5FUW - chains A and B; structure by X-ray diffraction, 2.20 A resolution.

== Chain A (and B) ==
Protein: Thymdine kinase
Organism: Trypanosoma brucei
Notes: EC 2.7.1.21; fragment: catalytic domain; chain B of this document is another copy of the same molecule, construct and numbering; everything in this record applies to it too
UniProt: Q38CF2 (Q38CF2_TRYB2); residue numbers follow UniProt; this construct covers 203-384
Sequence (182 residues; row label = number of the first residue in the row):
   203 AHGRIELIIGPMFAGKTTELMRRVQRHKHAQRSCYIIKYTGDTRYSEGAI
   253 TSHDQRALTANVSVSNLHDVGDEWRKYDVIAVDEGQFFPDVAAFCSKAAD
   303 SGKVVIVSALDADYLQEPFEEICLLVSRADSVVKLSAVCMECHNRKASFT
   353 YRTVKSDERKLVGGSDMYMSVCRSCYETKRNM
Unresolved in the structure: 246-259 (chain B: 203, 244-258)
Sequence notes: engineered mutation Asp292 (Gly in Q38CF2)
Ion coordination: Zn2+: Cys341, Cys344, Cys374, Cys377
Ligand contacts: QBT ([(2R,3S,5R)-3-hydroxy-5-[(5S)-5-methyl-2,4-dioxo-1,3-diazinan-1-yl]oxolan-2-yl]methyl dihydrogen phosphate): Met214, Lys218, Asp244, Glu286, Gln288, Phe289, Leu312, Ala314, Asp315, Tyr316, Phe321, Thr352, Arg354, Arg361, Lys362, Leu363, Val364, Gly365, Tyr370
What the authors report for this chain:
  - catalytic residues: Glu286 (proposed by the authors, not directly observed)

== How chain A and chain B interact ==
Pairs across the interface (41):
  His204(A) - Arg347(B)  hydrogen bond
  Ile207(A) - Arg375(B)
  Ile211(A) - Val328(B)  hydrophobic
  Ala301(A) - Arg375(B)
  Asp302(A) - Arg375(B)
  Asp313(A) - Val328(B)
  Asp313(A) - Ser329(B)  hydrogen bond (backbone-side chain)
  Ala314(A) - Ser329(B)
  Gln318(A) - Ser329(B)
  Pro320(A) - Cys325(B)  hydrophobic
  Pro320(A) - Leu326(B)
  Pro320(A) - Ser329(B)
  Cys325(A) - Cys325(B)  disulfide
  Leu326(A) - Pro320(B)
  Val328(A) - Ile211(B)  hydrophobic
  Val328(A) - Asp313(B)
  Val328(A) - Lys336(B)  hydrogen bond (backbone-side chain)
  Ser329(A) - Asp313(B)  hydrogen bond (side chain-backbone)
  Ser329(A) - Ala314(B)
  Ser329(A) - Gln318(B)
  Ser329(A) - Pro320(B)
  Ser329(A) - Phe351(B)
  Arg330(A) - Phe351(B)
  Arg330(A) - Arg375(B)  hydrogen bond (backbone-side chain)
  Ala331(A) - Lys336(B)  hydrogen bond (backbone-side chain)
  Ala331(A) - Ser350(B)
  Asp332(A) - Ser350(B)  hydrogen bond (backbone-side chain)
  Asp332(A) - Arg375(B)  salt bridge
  Val334(A) - Lys336(B)
  Lys336(A) - Val328(B)  hydrogen bond (side chain-backbone)
  Lys336(A) - Ala331(B)  hydrogen bond (side chain-backbone)
  Lys336(A) - Val334(B)
  Arg347(A) - His204(B)
  Ser350(A) - Ala331(B)
  Ser350(A) - Asp332(B)  hydrogen bond (side chain-backbone)
  Phe351(A) - Ser329(B)
  Phe351(A) - Arg330(B)
  Arg375(A) - Ile207(B)
  Arg375(A) - Asp302(B)
  Arg375(A) - Arg330(B)  hydrogen bond (side chain-backbone)
  Arg375(A) - Asp332(B)  salt bridge
Also at the interface, not in a pair above, chain A (25 interface residues in all): Gly205, Arg206, Glu319
Also at the interface, not in a pair above, chain B (26 interface residues in all): Gly205, Arg206, Ala301, Glu319, Glu379
Cross-chain cystine bridges: Cys325(A)-Cys325(B)

== In short ==
The interface between chain A and chain B involves 25 residues on one side and 26 on the other, with 1
disulfide bond, 11 hydrogen bonds and 2 salt bridges. Polar contacts include Asp332(A)-Arg375(B),
His204(A)-Arg347(B) and Asp313(A)-Ser329(B). Chain A binds compound QBT. Cys341(A), Cys344(A), Cys374(A) and
Cys377(A) coordinate Zn2+. The paper reports the catalytic residue Glu286(A).
Chain A and chain B are both Thymdine kinase (Trypanosoma brucei); the structure, catalytic domain of
Thymidine kinase from Trypanosoma brucei with dTMP or dThd, was determined by X-ray diffraction together with
5FUV from the same study.
